PDB entry 5LRB | X-ray diffraction, 2.90 A resolution | chain A

[Chain A]
Molecule: Alpha-1,4 glucan phosphorylase
Organism: Hordeum vulgare var. distichum
Notes: EC 2.4.1.1
UniProt: F2E0G2 (F2E0G2_HORVD); residue numbers follow UniProt; this construct covers 44-968
Chain sequence (938 residues; each row starts with the number of its first residue):
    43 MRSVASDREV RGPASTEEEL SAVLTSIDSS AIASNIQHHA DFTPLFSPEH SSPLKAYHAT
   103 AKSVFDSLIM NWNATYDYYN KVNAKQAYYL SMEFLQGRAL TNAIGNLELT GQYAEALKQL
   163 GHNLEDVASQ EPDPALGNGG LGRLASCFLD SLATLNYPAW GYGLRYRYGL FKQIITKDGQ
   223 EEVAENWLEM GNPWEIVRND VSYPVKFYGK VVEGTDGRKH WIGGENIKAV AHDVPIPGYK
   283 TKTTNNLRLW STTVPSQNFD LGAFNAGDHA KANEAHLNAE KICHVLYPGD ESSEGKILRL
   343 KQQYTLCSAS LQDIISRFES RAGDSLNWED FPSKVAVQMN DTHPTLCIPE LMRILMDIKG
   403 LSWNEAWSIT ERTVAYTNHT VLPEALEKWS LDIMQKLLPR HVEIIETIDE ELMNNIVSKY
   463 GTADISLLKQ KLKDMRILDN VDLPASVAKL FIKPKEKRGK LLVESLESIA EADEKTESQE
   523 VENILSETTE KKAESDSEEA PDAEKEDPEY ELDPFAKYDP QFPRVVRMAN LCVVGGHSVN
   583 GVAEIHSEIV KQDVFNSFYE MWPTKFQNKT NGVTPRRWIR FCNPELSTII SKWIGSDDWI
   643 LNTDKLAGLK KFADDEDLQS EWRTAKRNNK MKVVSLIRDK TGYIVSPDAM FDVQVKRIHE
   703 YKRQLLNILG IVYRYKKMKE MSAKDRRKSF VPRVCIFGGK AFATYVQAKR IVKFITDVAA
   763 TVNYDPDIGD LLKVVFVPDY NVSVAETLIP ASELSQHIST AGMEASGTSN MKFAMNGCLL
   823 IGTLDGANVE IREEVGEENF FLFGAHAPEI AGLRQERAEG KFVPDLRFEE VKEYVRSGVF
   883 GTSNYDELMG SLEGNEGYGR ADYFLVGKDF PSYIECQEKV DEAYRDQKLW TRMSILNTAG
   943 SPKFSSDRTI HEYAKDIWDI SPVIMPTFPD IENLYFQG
Disordered / not traced: 43-68, 496-552, 970-980
Differences from the reference sequence: initiating methionine (43); expression tag (969-980)
Covalent attachments: pyridoxal phosphate (PLP) linked to K814
Ligand contacts:
  - acarbose (AC1; 4,6-dideoxy-4-{[(1S,4R,5S,6S)-4,5,6-trihydroxy-3-(hydroxymethyl)cyclohex-2-en-1-yl]amino}-alpha-D-glucopyranose): E333, H701, E702, F744, T746, Y747, Y900, F906
  - alpha-D-glucopyranose (GLC): G182, L183, L186, H421, N613, R699, Y703, K704, E806, S808, G809, T810
  - pyridoxal phosphate (PLP): L137, N180, G181, G182, R185, W620, K698, K704, Y782, N783, V784, A787, G809, T810, S811, N812
Reported in the primary citation:
  - binding site for acarbose: Y900
  - mutagenesis - D383A: abolished catalytic activity

[Summary]
Bound to chain A: alpha-D-glucopyranose and acarbose. Covalently linked pyridoxal phosphate: at K814. The
paper reports a binding site for acarbose at Y900; D383A abolishes catalytic activity.
Chain A is Alpha-1,4 glucan phosphorylase (Hordeum vulgare var. distichum); the structure, Plastidial
phosphorylase from Barley in complex with acarbose, was determined by X-ray diffraction (same publication as
5LR8 and 5LRA).
